PDB entry 3AVY | X-ray diffraction, 2.62 A resolution | chains A and G of the 3 polymer chains in the assembly

== Chain A ==
Name: Elongation factor Ts, Elongation factor Tu, LINKER, Q beta replicase
Source organism: Escherichia coli O157:H7
Reference sequence: chimeric construct of P0A6P3, P0A6N3, Q8LTE0: residues 1-283 from P0A6P3 (EFTS_ECO57) positions 1-283 (same numbers); residues 285-678 from P0A6N3 positions 1-394 (UniProt number = residue number - 284); residues 695-1283 from Q8LTE0 positions 1-589 (UniProt number = residue number - 694)
Sequence (1289 residues; numbered 1 to 1289; the number before each row is that of its first residue):
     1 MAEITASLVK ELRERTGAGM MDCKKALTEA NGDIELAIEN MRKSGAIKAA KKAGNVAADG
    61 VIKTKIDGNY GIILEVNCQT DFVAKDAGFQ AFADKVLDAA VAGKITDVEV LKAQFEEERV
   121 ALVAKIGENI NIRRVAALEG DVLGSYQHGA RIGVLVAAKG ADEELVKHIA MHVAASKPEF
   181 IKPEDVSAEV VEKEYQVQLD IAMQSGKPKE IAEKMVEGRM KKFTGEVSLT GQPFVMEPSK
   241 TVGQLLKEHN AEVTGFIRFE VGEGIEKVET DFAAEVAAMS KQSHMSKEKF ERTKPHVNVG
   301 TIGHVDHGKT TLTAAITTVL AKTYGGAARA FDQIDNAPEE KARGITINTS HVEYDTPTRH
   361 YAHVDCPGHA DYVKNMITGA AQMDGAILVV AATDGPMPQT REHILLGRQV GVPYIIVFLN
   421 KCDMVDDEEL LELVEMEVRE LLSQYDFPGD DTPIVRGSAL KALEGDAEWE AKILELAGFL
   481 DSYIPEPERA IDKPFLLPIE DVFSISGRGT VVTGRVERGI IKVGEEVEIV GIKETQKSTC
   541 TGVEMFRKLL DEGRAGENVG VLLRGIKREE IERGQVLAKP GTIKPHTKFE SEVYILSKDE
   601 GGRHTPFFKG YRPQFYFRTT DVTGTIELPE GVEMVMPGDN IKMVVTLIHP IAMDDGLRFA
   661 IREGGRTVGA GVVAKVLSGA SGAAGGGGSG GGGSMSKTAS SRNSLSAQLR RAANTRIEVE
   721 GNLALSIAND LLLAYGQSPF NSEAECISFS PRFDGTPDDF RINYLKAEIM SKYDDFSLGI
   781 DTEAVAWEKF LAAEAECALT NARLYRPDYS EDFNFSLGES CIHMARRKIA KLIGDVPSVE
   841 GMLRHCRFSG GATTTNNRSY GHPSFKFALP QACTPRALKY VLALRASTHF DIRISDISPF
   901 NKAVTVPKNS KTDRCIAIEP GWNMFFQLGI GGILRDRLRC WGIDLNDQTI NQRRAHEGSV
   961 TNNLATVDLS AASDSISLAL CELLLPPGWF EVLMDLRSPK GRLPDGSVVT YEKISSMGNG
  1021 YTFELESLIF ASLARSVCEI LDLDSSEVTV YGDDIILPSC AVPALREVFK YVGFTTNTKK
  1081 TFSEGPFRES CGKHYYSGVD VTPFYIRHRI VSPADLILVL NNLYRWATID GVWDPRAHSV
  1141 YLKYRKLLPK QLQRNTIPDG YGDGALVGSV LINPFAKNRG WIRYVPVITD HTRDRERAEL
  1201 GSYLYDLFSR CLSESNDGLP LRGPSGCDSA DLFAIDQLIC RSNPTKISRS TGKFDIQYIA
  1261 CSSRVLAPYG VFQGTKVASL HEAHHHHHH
Unresolved in the structure: 1, 287-289, 327-347, 681-699, 1217-1233, 1265-1289
Construct notes: linker (284); expression tag (1284-1289)
UniProt features mapped onto this chain:
  - region: Thr-80 to Val-83 (Involved in Mg(2+) ion dislocation from EF-Tu)
Metal / ion sites: Ca2+ site 1: Asp-968, Leu-969, Asp-1053 (together with 3'-deoxy-cytidine-5'-triphosphate); Ca2+ site 2: Asp-968, Asp-1053, Asp-1054 (together with 3'-deoxy-cytidine-5'-triphosphate)
Small-molecule neighbours: 3'-deoxy-cytidine-5'-triphosphate (CH1): Lys-908, Arg-914, Ile-916, Asp-968, Leu-969, Ser-970, Ala-971, Ala-972, Ser-973, Met-1017, Gly-1018, Thr-1022, Phe-1023, Glu-1026, Asp-1053, Asn-1077

== Chain G ==
Molecule: 13-nt RNA strand
Sequence (13 nucleotides; row label = number of the first residue in the row):
  2001 GGGUCCAUAA AAU
Unresolved in the structure: 2001-2005

== How chain A and chain G interact ==
Residue-residue contacts - 25 pairs, chain A then chain G:
  Ser-849(A) / C2006(G)  hydrogen bond to the sugar
  Gly-850(A) / C2006(G)  sugar contact
  Gly-850(A) / A2007(G)  phosphate contact
  Gly-851(A) / A2007(G)  phosphate contact
  Arg-858(A) / A2007(G)  hydrogen bond to the phosphate
  Arg-858(A) / U2008(G)  salt bridge to the phosphate
  His-862(A) / C2006(G)  base contact
  Pro-863(A) / C2006(G)  base contact
  Gln-948(A) / A2012(G)  hydrogen bond to the sugar
  Tyr-1051(A) / U2013(G)  sugar contact
  Gly-1052(A) / U2013(G)  sugar contact
  Asp-1053(A) / U2013(G)  hydrogen bond to the sugar
  Asp-1054(A) / U2013(G)  sugar contact
  Glu-1089(A) / U2013(G)  phosphate contact
  Cys-1091(A) / A2012(G)  phosphate contact
  Gly-1092(A) / A2012(G)  hydrogen bond to the phosphate
  Gly-1092(A) / U2013(G)  phosphate contact
  Tyr-1105(A) / A2011(G)  phosphate contact
  Tyr-1105(A) / A2012(G)  phosphate contact
  Leu-1118(A) / A2010(G)  phosphate contact
  Asn-1122(A) / A2010(G)  phosphate contact
  Asn-1122(A) / A2011(G)  hydrogen bond to the phosphate
  Asp-1163(A) / A2010(G)  sugar contact
  Asp-1190(A) / U2008(G)  hydrogen bond to the sugar
  Asp-1190(A) / A2009(G)  sugar contact
Other interface residues (no listed pair), chain A (24 interface residues in all): Arg-914, Phe-1023, His-1094, Arg-1107, Tyr-1205

== Summary ==
24 residues of chain A and 8 residues of chain G are in contact; the contacts include 7 hydrogen bonds and 1
salt bridge. Polar pairs include Ser-849(A)/C2006(G), Gln-948(A)/A2012(G) and Asp-1053(A)/U2013(G). Ligands of
chain A: 3'-deoxy-cytidine-5'-triphosphate. Asp-968(A), Leu-969(A) and Asp-1053(A) coordinate Ca2+ site 1.
Here chain A is Elongation factor Ts, Elongation factor Tu, LINKER, Q beta replicase (Escherichia coli
O157:H7) and chain G is a 13-nt RNA strand. Entry 3AVY (Structure of viral RNA polymerase complex 6) was
determined by X-ray diffraction together with 3AVT, 3AVU, 3AVV, 3AVW and 3AVX from the same study.
